Entry 7ENO (electron microscopy, 3.15 A resolution); this record covers chains 2 and 3 of the 4 polymer chains in the assembly.

[Chain 2]
Molecule: VP2 of O type FMDV capsid
From: Foot-and-mouth disease virus - type O
Sequence (218 residues; numbered 1 to 218; the number before each row is that of its first residue):
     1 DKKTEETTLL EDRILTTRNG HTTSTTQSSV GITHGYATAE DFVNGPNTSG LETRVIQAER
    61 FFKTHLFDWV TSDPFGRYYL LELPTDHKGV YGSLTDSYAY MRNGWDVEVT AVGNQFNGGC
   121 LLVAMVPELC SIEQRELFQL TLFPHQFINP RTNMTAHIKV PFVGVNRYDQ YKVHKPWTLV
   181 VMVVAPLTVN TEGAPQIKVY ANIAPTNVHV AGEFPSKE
Unresolved in the structure: 1-12, 218

[Chain 3]
Molecule: VP3 of O type FMDV capsid
From: Foot-and-mouth disease virus - type O
Sequence (220 residues; row label = number of the first residue in the row):
     1 GIFPVACSDG YGGLVTTDPK TADPVYGKVF NPPRNMLPGR FTNLLDVAEA CPTFLHFDGD
    61 VPYVTTKTDS DRVLAQFDLS LAAKHMSNTF LAGLAQYYTQ YSGTVNLHFM FTGPTDAKAR
   121 YMIAYAPPGM EPPKTPEAAA HCIHAEWDTG LNSKFTFSIP YLSAADYAYT ASDAAETTNV
   181 QGWVCLFQIT HGKAEGDALV VLASAGKDFE LRLPVDARQQ

[Interface between chain 2 and chain 3]
Residue-residue contacts (32; chain 2 residue first):
  Pro46(2) - Asp166(3)
  Asn47(2) - Tyr161(3)
  Asn47(2) - Leu162(3)
  Asn47(2) - Ser163(3)
  Asn47(2) - Ala164(3)
  Thr48(2) - Tyr161(3)
  Thr48(2) - Leu162(3)
  Ser49(2) - Tyr161(3)  hydrogen bond (side chain-backbone)
  Leu51(2) - Pro160(3)  hydrophobic
  Asp96(2) - Met130(3)
  Tyr100(2) - Pro128(3)
  Tyr100(2) - Leu162(3)  hydrogen bond (side chain-backbone)
  Tyr100(2) - Ser163(3)
  Tyr100(2) - Ala164(3)
  Asn166(2) - Ala164(3)
  Asn166(2) - Ala165(3)
  Tyr168(2) - Ala164(3)
  Gly212(2) - Leu162(3)
  Glu213(2) - Pro127(3)
  Glu213(2) - His141(3)
  Glu213(2) - Cys142(3)
  Phe214(2) - Pro127(3)  hydrophobic
  Phe214(2) - Pro128(3)
  Phe214(2) - Met130(3)  hydrophobic
  Phe214(2) - His141(3)
  Pro215(2) - Met130(3)
  Pro215(2) - Pro133(3)
  Pro215(2) - Ala138(3)
  Pro215(2) - Cys142(3)
  Ser216(2) - Ala138(3)
  Ser216(2) - His141(3)  hydrogen bond
  Lys217(2) - Met130(3)
Other interface residues (no listed pair), chain 2 (18 interface residues in all): Ala99, Arg167, Gln170
Other interface residues (no listed pair), chain 3 (18 interface residues in all): Ala126, Gly129, Ala139, Ile143

[Overview]
The chain 2/chain 3 interface involves 18 residues from each chain, with 3 hydrogen bonds. Polar contacts
include Ser49(2)-Tyr161(3), Tyr100(2)-Leu162(3) and Ser216(2)-His141(3).
Chain 2 is VP2 of O type FMDV capsid and chain 3 is VP3 of O type FMDV capsid, both from Foot-and-mouth
disease virus - type O; the structure, Mutant strain M3 of foot-and-mouth disease virus type O, was determined
by electron microscopy together with 7ENP from the same study.
